1I7P - chain A; structure by X-ray diffraction, 2.00 A resolution.

Chain A:
Name: NADH-cytochrome B5 reductase
Organism: Rattus norvegicus
Notes: EC 1.6.2.2; fragment: soluble domain
UniProtKB: P20070 (NCB5R_RAT); numbering as in UniProt (aligned over 33-300)
Chain sequence (274 residues; numbered 27 to 300; the number before each row is that of its first residue):
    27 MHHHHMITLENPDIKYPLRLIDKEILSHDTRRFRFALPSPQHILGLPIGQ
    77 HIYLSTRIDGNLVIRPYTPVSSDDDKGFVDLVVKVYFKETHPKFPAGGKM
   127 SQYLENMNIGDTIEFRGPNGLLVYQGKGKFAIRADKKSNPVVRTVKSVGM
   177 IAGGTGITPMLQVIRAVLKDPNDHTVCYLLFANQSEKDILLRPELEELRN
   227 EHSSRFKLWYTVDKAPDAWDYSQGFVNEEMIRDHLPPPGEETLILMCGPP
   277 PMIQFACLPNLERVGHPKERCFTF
Unresolved in the structure: 27-28
Differences from the reference sequence: expression tag (27-32); conflict Leu52 (Ile in P20070), Glu115 (Asp in P20070)
Small-molecule neighbours: FAD (flavin-adenine dinucleotide): His77, Arg91, Pro92, Tyr93, Thr94, Val108, Val109, Lys110, Tyr112, Phe113, Thr116, His117, Phe120, Gly123, Gly124, Lys125, Met126, Ser127, Thr181, Thr184, Pro185, Cys273, Phe300
Curated features (UniProtKB/Swiss-Prot):
  - binding site (FAD): Val109

In short:
Bound to chain A: flavin-adenine dinucleotide. Curated annotation (UniProt) lists FAD-binding residue Val109.
Chain A is NADH-cytochrome B5 reductase (Rattus norvegicus); the structure, Crystal structure of rat B5R in
complex with FAD, was determined by X-ray diffraction (same publication as 1IB0).
